Entry 7LMB (electron microscopy, 3.80 A resolution); this record covers chains D and E of the 8 polymer chains in the assembly.

[Chain D]
Name: Telomerase holoenzyme Teb1 subunit
Organism: Tetrahymena thermophila
UniProt: D2CVN6 (TEB1_TETTS); residues 1-701 here = UniProt positions 1-701
Amino-acid sequence (701 residues; numbered 1 to 701; the number before each row is that of its first residue):
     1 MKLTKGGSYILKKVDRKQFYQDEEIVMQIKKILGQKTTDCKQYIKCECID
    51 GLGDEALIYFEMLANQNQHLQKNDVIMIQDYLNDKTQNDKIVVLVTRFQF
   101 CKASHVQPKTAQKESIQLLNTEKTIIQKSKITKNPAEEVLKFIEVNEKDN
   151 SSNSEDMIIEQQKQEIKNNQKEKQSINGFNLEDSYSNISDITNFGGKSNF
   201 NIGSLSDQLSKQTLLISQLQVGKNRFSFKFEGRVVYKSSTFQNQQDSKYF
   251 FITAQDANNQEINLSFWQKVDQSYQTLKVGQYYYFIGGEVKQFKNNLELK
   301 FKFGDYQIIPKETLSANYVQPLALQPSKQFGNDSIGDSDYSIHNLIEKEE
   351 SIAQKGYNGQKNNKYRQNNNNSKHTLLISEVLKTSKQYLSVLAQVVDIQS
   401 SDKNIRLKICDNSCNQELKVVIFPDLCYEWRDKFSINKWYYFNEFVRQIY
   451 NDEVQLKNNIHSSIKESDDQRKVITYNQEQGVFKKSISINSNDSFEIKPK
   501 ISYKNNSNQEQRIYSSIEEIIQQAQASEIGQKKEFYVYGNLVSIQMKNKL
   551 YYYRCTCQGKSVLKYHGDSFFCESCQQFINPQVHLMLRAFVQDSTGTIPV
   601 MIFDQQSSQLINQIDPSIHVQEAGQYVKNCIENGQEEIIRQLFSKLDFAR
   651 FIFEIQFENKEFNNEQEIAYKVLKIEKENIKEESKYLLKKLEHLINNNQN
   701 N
Unresolved in the structure: 1-510, 698-701
Metal / ion sites: Zn2+: C572, C575

[Chain E]
Name: Telomerase holoenzyme Teb2 subunit
Organism: Tetrahymena thermophila
UniProt: A0A0U8TRG9 (A0A0U8TRG9_TETTH); residue numbers follow UniProt; this construct covers 1-269
Amino-acid sequence (269 residues; numbered 1 to 269; the number before each row is that of its first residue):
     1 MSNRVQGGFDNNSGNNQSAQKQQAEKIPQITVPLNCFMINQIVKAAKENP
    51 QAHSGNHYEWYGAFENAIITAKFEFLQSINDSPKIMGKLSDSTGCIEVVI
   101 QKSKMSDELPEFVQAYEIELQNNGNRHKYVRAMLKMRKNAQIQLLYFSIV
   151 NDANEISRHGLDLCLRYLQRKHGIEDFMHMTNDKAHNNHNASAQKVHYQI
   201 DRNQQPKEQVLELMRQILKHNPNDQIPKSKIIEFFQSQLNQVQINQILQQ
   251 LVSANEIFSVGSDNYLLNV
Unresolved in the structure: 1-28, 176-269
Swiss-Prot annotation at these positions:
  - DNA-binding region: I69 to I149 (OB)

[Interface between chain D and chain E]
Contacting residue pairs (19; chain D residue first):
  S594(D) with T31(E); D162(E), hydrogen bond; R166(E)
  T595(D) with R166(E)
  F648(D) with M133(E), hydrophobic
  R650(D) with R131(E); E155(E), salt bridge
  I680(D) with N154(E); E155(E); R158(E)
  E683(D) with R158(E), salt bridge
  S684(D) with S157(E); R158(E), hydrogen bond (side chain-backbone)
  L687(D) with L165(E), hydrophobic
  K690(D) with L165(E)
  L691(D) with C164(E), hydrophobic; L165(E)
  L694(D) with L168(E), hydrophobic; Q169(E)
Also at the interface, not in a pair above, chain D (15 interface residues in all): D593, K645, D647, L688
Also at the interface, not in a pair above, chain E (18 interface residues in all): I30, P33, E111, Y146, L161

[Summary]
Chain D and chain E form an interface of 15 and 18 residues respectively; the contacts include 2 hydrogen
bonds and 2 salt bridges. Polar contacts include R650(D)-E155(E), E683(D)-R158(E) and S594(D)-D162(E). C572(D)
and C575(D) coordinate Zn2+. From UniProt: a DNA-binding region on chain E.
Chain D is Telomerase holoenzyme Teb1 subunit and chain E is Telomerase holoenzyme Teb2 subunit, both from
Tetrahymena thermophila; the structure, Tetrahymena telomerase T5D5 structure at 3.8 Angstrom, was determined
by electron microscopy together with 7LMA from the same study.
